PDB entry 1GHW | X-ray diffraction, 1.75 A resolution | chains L and H of the 3 polymer chains in the assembly

== Chain L ==
Name: Thrombin
From: Homo sapiens
Notes: EC 3.4.21.5; fragment: light chain, residues 328-363
Reference sequence: P00734 (THRB_HUMAN); residues 1-14 here correspond to UniProt positions 336-349 (UniProt number = residue number + 335)
Sequence (36 residues; numbered 1 to 15 plus 21 insertion-coded residues; the number before each row is that of its first residue; a row labelled like 14A-14M holds insertion residues (14A, then the next letters in order)):
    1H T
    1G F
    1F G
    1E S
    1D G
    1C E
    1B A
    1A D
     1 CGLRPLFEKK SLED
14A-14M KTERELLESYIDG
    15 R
Swiss-Prot annotation at these positions:
  - site: Arg15 (Cleavage)

== Chain H ==
Name: Thrombin
From: Homo sapiens
Notes: EC 3.4.21.5; fragment: heavy chain, residues 364-620
Reference sequence: P00734 (THRB_HUMAN); the construct lacks a stretch of the UniProt sequence and is renumbered around it, so the offset changes along the chain: 16-36 = UniProt 364-384; 37-60 = UniProt 386-409; 61-77 = UniProt 419-435; 78-97 = UniProt 437-456; 7 more segments
Sequence (257 residues; row label = number of the first residue in the row; note: 1 number in that range is skipped by the numbering (no residue carries it; nothing is unmodelled there); a row labelled like 60A-60I holds insertion residues (60A, then the next letters in order)):
    16 IVEGSDAEIG MSPWQVMLFR K
   36A S
    37 PQELLCGASL ISDRWVLTAA HCLL
60A-60I YPPWDKNFT
    61 ENDLLVRIGK HSRTRYE
   77A R
    78 NIEKISMLEK IYIHPRYNWR
   97A E
    98 NLDRDIALMK LKKPVAFSDY IHPVCLPDRE TA
129A-129C ASL
   130 LQAGYKGRVT GWGNLKET
147A-147E WTANV
   148 GKGQPSVLQV VNLPIVERPV CKDSTRIRIT DNMFCAG
  184A Y
   185 KP
186A-186D DEGK
   187 RGDACEGDSG GPFVMKSP
204A-204B FN
   205 NRWYQMGIVS WGE
   219 GCD
  221A R
   222 DGKYGFYTHV FRLKKWIQKV IDQF
Disordered / not traced: 147A-147E, 148-149
Swiss-Prot annotation at these positions:
  - region: Ala183 to Val200 (High affinity receptor-binding region which is also known as the TP508 peptide)
  - active site (Charge relay system): His57, Asp102, Ser195
  - glycosylation: Asn60G (N-linked (GlcNAc...) (complex) asparagine)
Disulfide bonds: Cys42-Cys58, Cys168-Cys182, Cys191-Cys220
Bound ions: Na+: Arg221A, Lys224
Residues lining bound ligands: BMZ (2-(2-hydroxy-phenyl)-1H-benzoimidazole-5-carboxamidine): His57, Trp60D, Lys60F, Asp189, Ala190, Cys191, Glu192, Ser195, Val213, Ser214, Trp215, Gly216, Gly219, Cys220, Gly226

== Interface between chain L and chain H ==
Disulfides between the chains: Cys1(L)-Cys122(H)
Contacting residue pairs (66):
  Cys1(L) - Pro120(H)
  Cys1(L) - Val121(H)
  Cys1(L) - Cys122(H)  disulfide
  Cys1(L) - Arg206(H)  hydrogen bond (backbone-side chain)
  Asp1A(L) - His119(H)  salt bridge
  Asp1A(L) - Arg206(H)
  Ala1B(L) - Arg206(H)  hydrogen bond (backbone-side chain)
  Glu1C(L) - Ile47(H)
  Glu1C(L) - Ser48(H)
  Glu1C(L) - Asp49(H)  hydrogen bond (side chain-backbone)
  Glu1C(L) - Phe114(H)
  Glu1C(L) - Pro120(H)
  Ser1E(L) - Cys122(H)
  Ser1E(L) - Leu123(H)  hydrogen bond (backbone-backbone)
  Ser1E(L) - Lys235(H)
  Gly1F(L) - Gln239(H)
  Thr1H(L) - Ile242(H)
  Gly2(L) - Pro120(H)  hydrogen bond (backbone-backbone)
  Gly2(L) - Cys122(H)  hydrogen bond (backbone-side chain)
  Gly2(L) - Arg206(H)
  Gly2(L) - Trp207(H)  hydrogen bond (backbone-backbone)
  Leu3(L) - His119(H)  hydrogen bond (backbone-side chain)
  Leu3(L) - Asn205(H)
  Leu3(L) - Arg206(H)
  Arg4(L) - Gly25(H)
  Arg4(L) - Met26(H)  hydrogen bond (side chain-backbone)
  Arg4(L) - Pro28(H)
  Arg4(L) - Trp29(H)
  Arg4(L) - Arg137(H)
  Arg4(L) - Trp207(H)
  Pro5(L) - Ser115(H)
  Pro5(L) - Asp116(H)
  Pro5(L) - His119(H)
  Leu6(L) - Asp116(H)
  Phe7(L) - Ile24(H)
  Phe7(L) - Gly25(H)
  Phe7(L) - Met26(H)
  Glu8(L) - Lys202(H)  salt bridge
  Glu8(L) - Asn205(H)
  Glu8(L) - Trp207(H)  hydrogen bond
  Lys9(L) - His119(H)
  Asp14(L) - Glu23(H)
  Asp14(L) - Met26(H)
  Asp14(L) - Arg137(H)  salt bridge
  Lys14A(L) - Glu23(H)  hydrogen bond (backbone-side chain)
  Thr14B(L) - Met26(H)
  Thr14B(L) - Arg137(H)  hydrogen bond
  Thr14B(L) - Asn159(H)  hydrogen bond
  Glu14C(L) - Arg137(H)
  Glu14C(L) - Lys202(H)  salt bridge
  Glu14E(L) - Lys135(H)  salt bridge
  Glu14E(L) - Asn159(H)  hydrogen bond
  Glu14E(L) - Tyr184A(H)
  Leu14F(L) - Lys135(H)
  Leu14F(L) - Asn159(H)
  Leu14F(L) - Trp207(H)  hydrophobic
  Leu14G(L) - Lys202(H)
  Leu14G(L) - Pro204(H)  hydrophobic
  Ser14I(L) - Gly133(H)
  Ser14I(L) - Tyr134(H)
  Ser14I(L) - Lys135(H)  hydrogen bond (side chain-backbone)
  Tyr14J(L) - Tyr134(H)  hydrophobic
  Tyr14J(L) - Lys135(H)  hydrogen bond (side chain-backbone)
  Tyr14J(L) - Met201(H)  hydrophobic
  Tyr14J(L) - Lys202(H)  hydrogen bond (side chain-backbone)
  Ile14K(L) - Tyr134(H)
Other interface residues (no listed pair), chain L (27 interface residues in all): Gly1D, Gly14M
Other interface residues (no listed pair), chain H (35 interface residues in all): Trp51, Tyr117, Lys186D

== In short ==
27 residues of chain L and 35 residues of chain H are in contact, with 1 disulfide bond, 17 hydrogen bonds and
5 salt bridges. Polar contacts include Asp1A(L)-His119(H), Glu8(L)-Lys202(H) and Glu14E(L)-Lys135(H). Ligands
of chain H: compound BMZ.
Chain L is Thrombin and chain H is Thrombin, both from Homo sapiens; the structure, A novel serine protease
inhibition motif involving A multi-centered short hydrogen bonding network at the active ..., was determined
by X-ray diffraction (same publication as 1GHV, 1GHX, 1GHY, 1GI7, 1GI8 and 1GI9).
